6EG1 - chains A and B; structure by X-ray diffraction, 2.95 A resolution.

# Chain A
Protein: Defective proboscis extension response 2, isoform F
From: Drosophila melanogaster
Reference sequence: Q59DZ4 (Q59DZ4_DROME); residue numbers follow UniProt; this construct covers 103-323
Sequence (231 residues; numbered 101 to 331; the number before each row is that of its first residue):
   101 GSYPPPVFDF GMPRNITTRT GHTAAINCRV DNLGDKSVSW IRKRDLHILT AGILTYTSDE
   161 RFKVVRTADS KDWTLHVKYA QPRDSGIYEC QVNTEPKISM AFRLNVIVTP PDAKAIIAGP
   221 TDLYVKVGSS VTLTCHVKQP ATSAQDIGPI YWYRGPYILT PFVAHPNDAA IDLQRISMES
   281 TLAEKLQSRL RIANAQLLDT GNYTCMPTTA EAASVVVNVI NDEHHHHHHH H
Unresolved in the structure: 101-102, 323-331
Disulfides: C128-C190, C235-C305
Glycans and other covalent adducts: glycan linked to N115, N302
Differences from the reference sequence: expression tag (101-102, 324-331)

# Chain B
Protein: Dpr-interacting protein theta
From: Drosophila melanogaster
Reference sequence: Q9VMN6 (Q9VMN6_DROME); numbering as in UniProt (aligned over 128-423)
Sequence (302 residues; numbered 128 to 429; the number before each row is that of its first residue):
   128 DLPKFGELLQ NVTVPVSREA VLQCVVDNLQ TYKIAWLRVD TQTILTIQNH VITKNHRMSI
   188 THAEKRAWIL RIRDVKESDK GWYMCQINTD PMKSQVGYLD VVVPPDILDY PTSTDMVIRE
   248 GSNVTLKCAA TGSPTPTITW RREGGELIPL PNGAEAVAYN GSFLTIAKVN RLNMGAYLCI
   308 ASNGIPPTVS KRVMLIVHFP PMIWIQNQLV GAALTQNITL ECQSEAYPKS INYWMKNDTI
   368 IVPGERFVPE TFESGYKITM RLTIYEVDIQ DFGAYRCVAK NSLGDTDGAI KLYHIPHHHH
   428 HH
Unresolved in the structure: 423-429
Disulfides: C151-C212, C255-C306, C349-C404
Glycans and other covalent adducts: glycan linked to N138, N250, N287, N344
Differences from the reference sequence: expression tag (424-429)

# Interface between chain A and chain B
Residue-residue contacts (35; chain A residue first):
  D135(A) - K181(B)  salt bridge
  S139(A) - I171(B)
  K143(A) - Q169(B)  hydrogen bond (backbone-side chain)
  D145(A) - M219(B)
  L146(A) - L164(B)
  L146(A) - Q169(B)
  L146(A) - M211(B)  hydrophobic
  L146(A) - Q213(B)  hydrogen bond (backbone-side chain)
  H147(A) - Q213(B)  hydrogen bond
  H147(A) - M219(B)
  I148(A) - A162(B)  hydrophobic
  I148(A) - I171(B)  hydrophobic
  I148(A) - Q213(B)  hydrogen bond (backbone-side chain)
  A151(A) - I174(B)  hydrophobic
  L154(A) - K160(B)
  T155(A) - K160(B)  hydrogen bond (backbone-side chain)
  Y156(A) - K160(B)  hydrogen bond (side chain-backbone)
  Y156(A) - A162(B)
  Y156(A) - I174(B)  hydrophobic
  Y156(A) - Q213(B)  hydrogen bond (side chain-backbone)
  Y156(A) - I214(B)
  Y156(A) - N215(B)  hydrogen bond (backbone-side chain)
  S158(A) - N215(B)  hydrogen bond (side chain-backbone)
  S158(A) - T216(B)  hydrogen bond (side chain-backbone)
  S158(A) - D217(B)
  E189(A) - Q169(B)
  Q191(A) - Q169(B)  hydrogen bond (side chain-backbone)
  Q191(A) - T170(B)
  Q191(A) - I171(B)  hydrogen bond (side chain-backbone)
  N193(A) - I179(B)  hydrogen bond (side chain-backbone)
  N193(A) - K181(B)  hydrogen bond (backbone-backbone)
  E195(A) - N182(B)
  K197(A) - T168(B)  hydrogen bond (side chain-backbone)
  K197(A) - Q169(B)
  K197(A) - T170(B)
Interface residues without a listed pair, chain A (20 interface residues in all): K136, I141, D159
Interface residues without a listed pair, chain B (21 interface residues in all): I161, V166, T180
The authors on this interface:
  - residue pairs: D135(A)-K181(B) (salt bridge)

# Summary
20 residues of chain A and 21 residues of chain B are in contact, with 15 hydrogen bonds and 1 salt bridge.
Among the polar pairs are D135(A)-K181(B), K143(A)-Q169(B) and L146(A)-Q213(B). The authors report a salt
bridge between D135(A) and K181(B).
Chain A is Defective proboscis extension response 2, isoform F and chain B is Dpr-interacting protein theta,
both from Drosophila melanogaster; the structure, Crystal structure of Dpr2 Ig1-Ig2 in complex with DIP-Theta
Ig1-Ig3, was determined by X-ray diffraction, deposited together with 6EFY, 6EFZ and 6EG0.
